PDB entry 7Z0S | electron microscopy, 2.60 A resolution | chains C and G of the 6 polymer chains in the assembly

[Chain C]
Name: Formate hydrogenlyase subunit 3
Organism: Escherichia coli K-12
UniProt: P16429 (HYCC_ECOLI); residue numbers follow UniProt; this construct covers 1-608
Sequence (608 residues; numbered 1 to 608; the number before each row is that of its first residue):
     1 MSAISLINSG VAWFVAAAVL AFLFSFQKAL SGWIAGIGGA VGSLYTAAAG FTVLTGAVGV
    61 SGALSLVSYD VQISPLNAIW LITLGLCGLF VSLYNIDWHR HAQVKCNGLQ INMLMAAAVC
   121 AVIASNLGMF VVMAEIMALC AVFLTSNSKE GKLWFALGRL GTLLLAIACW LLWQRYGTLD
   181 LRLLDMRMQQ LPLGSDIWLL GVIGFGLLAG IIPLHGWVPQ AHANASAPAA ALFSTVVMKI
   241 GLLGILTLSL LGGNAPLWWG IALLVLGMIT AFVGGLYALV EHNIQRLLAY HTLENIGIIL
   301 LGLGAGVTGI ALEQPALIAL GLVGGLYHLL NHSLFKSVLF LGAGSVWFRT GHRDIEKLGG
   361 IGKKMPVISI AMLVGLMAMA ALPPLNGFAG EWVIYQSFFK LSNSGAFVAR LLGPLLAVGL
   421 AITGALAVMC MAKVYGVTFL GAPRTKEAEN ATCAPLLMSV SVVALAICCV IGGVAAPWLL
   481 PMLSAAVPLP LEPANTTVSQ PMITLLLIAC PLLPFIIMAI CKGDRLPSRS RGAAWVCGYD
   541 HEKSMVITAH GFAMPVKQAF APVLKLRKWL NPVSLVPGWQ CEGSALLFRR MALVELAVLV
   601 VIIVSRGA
Unresolved in the structure: 1, 606-608
Ligand contacts:
  - phosphatidylethanolamine (PTY), molecule 1: Val265, Met268, Ile269, Phe272, Leu412, Leu415, Leu416, Val418, Gly419, Ile422, Gln558, Ala559, Phe560, Ala561, Pro562, Val563
  - phosphatidylethanolamine (PTY), molecule 2: Met377, Leu382, Pro383, Pro384, Leu385, Leu507, Ile508, Pro511, Leu512, Phe515, Ser528
Reported in the primary citation:
  - binding site for cardiolipin: His215, Gln220, Tyr290, Arg567, Asn571
  - mutagenesis - D354A, E391A: decreased catalytic activity (citing earlier work)
  - mutagenesis - E135A, H222A, K239A, T292A, H328A, K336A: unchanged catalytic activity (citing earlier work)

[Chain G]
Name: Formate hydrogenlyase subunit 7
Organism: Escherichia coli K-12
UniProt: P16433 (HYCG_ECOLI); numbering as in UniProt (aligned over 1-255)
Sequence (255 residues; row label = number of the first residue in the row):
     1 MSNLLGPRDA NGIPVPMTVD ESIASMKASL LKKIKRSAYV YRVDCGGCNG CEIEIFATLS
    61 PLFDAERFGI KVVPSPRHAD ILLFTGAVTR AMRSPALRAW QSAPDPKICI SYGACGNSGG
   121 IFHDLYCVWG GTDKIVPVDV YIPGCPPTPA ATLYGFAMAL GLLEQKIHAR GPGELDEQPA
   181 EILHGDMVQP LRVKVDREAR RLAGYRYGRQ IADDYLTQLG QGEEQVARWL EAENDPRLNE
   241 IVSHLNHVVE EARIR
Unresolved in the structure: 1-3, 254-255
Swiss-Prot annotation at these positions:
  - binding site ([4Fe-4S] cluster): Cys45, Cys51, Cys115, Cys145
Bound ions: 4Fe-4S cluster Fe: Cys48, Cys51, Cys115, Cys145
Ligand contacts: 4Fe-4S cluster (SF4): Gly47, Cys48, Gly50, Cys51, Glu52, Gly113, Ala114, Cys115, Phe122, Gly144, Cys145, Pro146

[Chain C / chain G interface]
Pairs across the interface (22; chain C residue first):
  Asp524(C) - Met26(G)
  Asp524(C) - Ser29(G)  hydrogen bond
  Asp524(C) - Lys33(G)  salt bridge
  Leu526(C) - Met26(G)  hydrophobic
  Leu526(C) - Asp105(G)
  Leu526(C) - Pro106(G)
  Arg529(C) - Gln101(G)  hydrogen bond (side chain-backbone)
  Arg529(C) - Ser102(G)
  Arg529(C) - Ala103(G)  hydrogen bond (side chain-backbone)
  Arg529(C) - Asp105(G)  salt bridge
  Arg531(C) - Gln101(G)  hydrogen bond (side chain-backbone)
  Ala533(C) - Arg77(G)  hydrogen bond (backbone-side chain)
  Trp535(C) - Tyr41(G)
  Trp535(C) - Ser75(G)
  Trp535(C) - Pro76(G)
  Trp535(C) - Arg98(G)
  Trp535(C) - Ala99(G)
  Trp535(C) - Ser102(G)
  Gly538(C) - Pro95(G)
  Gly538(C) - Arg98(G)  hydrogen bond (backbone-side chain)
  Tyr539(C) - Arg98(G)
  Asp540(C) - Arg98(G)
Interface residues without a listed pair, chain C (10 interface residues in all): Ala534
Interface residues without a listed pair, chain G (19 interface residues in all): Ile23, Ser94, Pro104, Lys107

[In short]
Chain C and chain G form an interface of 10 and 19 residues respectively, with 6 hydrogen bonds and 2 salt
bridges. Polar contacts include Asp524(C)-Lys33(G), Arg529(C)-Asp105(G) and Asp524(C)-Ser29(G). The paper
reports a binding site for cardiolipin at His215(C), Gln220(C) and Tyr290(C) among others; D354A and E391A of
chain C reduce catalytic activity; 8 substitutions were tested in all.
Here chain C is Formate hydrogenlyase subunit 3 and chain G is Formate hydrogenlyase subunit 7, both from
Escherichia coli K-12. Entry 7Z0S (Structure of the Escherichia coli formate hydrogenlyase complex (anaerobic
preparation, without formate dehydrogenase H)) was determined by electron microscopy, deposited together with
7Z0T.
